PDB entry 6KAV | X-ray diffraction, 1.70 A resolution | chains B and C of the 4 polymer chains in the assembly

[Chain B]
Name: Hemoglobin subunit beta
Organism: Homo sapiens
UniProtKB: P68871 (HBB_HUMAN); residues 1-146 here correspond to UniProt positions 2-147 (UniProt number = residue number + 1)
Chain sequence (146 residues; each row starts with the number of its first residue):
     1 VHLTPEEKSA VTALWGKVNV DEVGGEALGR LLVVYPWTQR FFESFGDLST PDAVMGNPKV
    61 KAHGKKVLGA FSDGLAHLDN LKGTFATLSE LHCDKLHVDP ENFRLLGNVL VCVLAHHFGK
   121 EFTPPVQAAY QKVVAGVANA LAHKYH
Metal / ion sites: heme Fe: His-92 (together with carbon monoxide)
Small-molecule neighbours: carbon monoxide / heme: Leu-28, Leu-31, Thr-38, Phe-41, Phe-42, Phe-45, His-63, Lys-66, Val-67, Ala-70, Phe-71, Phe-85, Leu-88, Leu-91, His-92, Leu-96, Val-98, Asn-102, Phe-103, Leu-106, Val-137, Leu-141
Swiss-Prot annotation at these positions:
  - binding site ((2R)-2,3-bisphosphoglycerate): Val-1, His-2, Lys-82, His-143
  - binding site (heme b): His-63, His-92
  - site: Glu-7, Lys-8 (Microbial infection: Cleavage), Gly-25, Glu-26 (Microbial infection: Cleavage), Gly-29, Arg-30 (Microbial infection: Cleavage), Tyr-35, Pro-36 (Microbial infection: Cleavage), Trp-37, Thr-38 (Microbial infection: Cleavage), Phe-45, Gly-46 (Microbial infection: Cleavage), Asp-52, Ala-53 (Microbial infection: Cleavage), Gly-56, Asn-57 (Microbial infection: Cleavage), Lys-59 (Not glycated), Phe-71, Ser-72 (Microbial infection: Cleavage), Gly-74, Leu-75 (Microbial infection: Cleavage), Lys-82 (Not glycated), Thr-84, Phe-85 (Microbial infection: Cleavage), His-92, Cys-93 (Microbial infection: Cleavage), Lys-95 (Not glycated), Arg-104, Leu-105 (Microbial infection: Cleavage), Leu-110, Val-111 (Microbial infection: Cleavage), Gly-119, Lys-120 (Microbial infection: Cleavage), Phe-122, Thr-123 (Microbial infection: Cleavage), Ala-128, Ala-129 (Microbial infection: Cleavage) and 2 more in UniProt
  - modified residue: Val-1 (N-acetylvaline), Ser-9 (Phosphoserine), Thr-12 (Phosphothreonine), Ser-44 (Phosphoserine), Thr-50 (Phosphothreonine), Lys-59 (N6-acetyllysine), Lys-82 (N6-acetyllysine), Thr-87 (Phosphothreonine), Cys-93 (S-nitrosocysteine), Lys-144 (N6-acetyllysine)
  - glycosylation: Val-1 (N-linked (Glc) (glycation) valine), Lys-8 (N-linked (Glc) (glycation) lysine), Lys-17 (N-linked (Glc) (glycation) lysine), Lys-66 (N-linked (Glc) (glycation) lysine), Lys-120 (N-linked (Glc) (glycation) lysine), Lys-144 (N-linked (Glc) (glycation) lysine)

[Chain C]
Name: Hemoglobin subunit alpha
Organism: Homo sapiens
UniProtKB: P69905 (HBA_HUMAN); residues 1-141 here correspond to UniProt positions 2-142 (UniProt number = residue number + 1)
Chain sequence (141 residues; each row starts with the number of its first residue):
     1 VLSPADKTNV KAAWGKVGAH AGEYGAEALE RMFLSFPTTK TYFPHFDLSH GSAQVKGHGK
    61 KVADALTNAV AHVDDMPNAL SALSDLHAHK LRVDPVNFKL LSHCLLVTLA AHLPAEFTPA
   121 VHASLDKFLA SVSTVLTSKY R
Metal / ion sites: heme Fe: His-87 (together with carbon monoxide)
Small-molecule neighbours: carbon monoxide / heme: Leu-29, Met-32, Thr-39, Tyr-42, Phe-43, Phe-46, His-58, Lys-61, Val-62, Ala-65, Leu-66, Leu-83, Leu-86, His-87, Leu-91, Val-93, Asn-97, Phe-98, Leu-101, Leu-105, Val-132, Leu-136
Swiss-Prot annotation at these positions:
  - binding site (O2): His-58
  - binding site (heme b): His-87
  - site: Thr-8, Asn-9 (Microbial infection: Cleavage), Lys-11 (Not glycated), Ala-13, Trp-14 (Microbial infection: Cleavage), Tyr-24, Gly-25 (Microbial infection: Cleavage), Leu-29, Glu-30 (Microbial infection: Cleavage), His-45, Phe-46 (Microbial infection: Cleavage), Asp-47, Leu-48 (Microbial infection: Cleavage), Ser-52, Ala-53 (Microbial infection: Cleavage), Val-55, Lys-56 (Microbial infection: Cleavage), Lys-56 (Not glycated), Gly-59, Lys-60 (Microbial infection: Cleavage), Lys-60 (Not glycated), Lys-90 (Not glycated), Leu-91, Arg-92 (Microbial infection: Cleavage), Lys-99 (Not glycated), Leu-106, Val-107 (Microbial infection: Cleavage), Thr-108, Leu-109 (Microbial infection: Cleavage), Val-121, His-122 (Microbial infection: Cleavage), Ser-133, Thr-134 (Microbial infection: Cleavage)
  - modified residue: Ser-3 (Phosphoserine), Lys-7 (N6-succinyllysine), Thr-8 (Phosphothreonine), Lys-11 (N6-succinyllysine), Lys-16 (N6-acetyllysine), Tyr-24 (Phosphotyrosine), Ser-35 (Phosphoserine), Lys-40 (N6-succinyllysine), Ser-49 (Phosphoserine), Ser-102 (Phosphoserine), Thr-108 (Phosphothreonine), Ser-124 (Phosphoserine), Ser-131 (Phosphoserine), Thr-134 (Phosphothreonine), Thr-137 (Phosphothreonine), Ser-138 (Phosphoserine)
  - glycosylation (N-linked (Glc) (glycation) lysine): Lys-7, Lys-16, Lys-40, Lys-61

[Interface between chain B and chain C]
Pairs across the interface - 14 pairs, chain B then chain C:
  Pro-36(B) / Arg-92(C)  hydrogen bond (backbone-side chain)
  Trp-37(B) / Arg-92(C)
  Trp-37(B) / Val-93(C)
  Trp-37(B) / Asp-94(C)
  Trp-37(B) / Pro-95(C)
  Gln-39(B) / Arg-92(C)  hydrogen bond
  Arg-40(B) / Thr-41(C)  hydrogen bond (side chain-backbone)
  Arg-40(B) / Tyr-42(C)
  Arg-40(B) / Leu-91(C)
  Arg-40(B) / Arg-92(C)
  His-97(B) / Thr-38(C)
  Asp-99(B) / Asp-94(C)
  Asp-99(B) / Val-96(C)
  Asn-102(B) / Asp-94(C)  hydrogen bond
Interface residues without a listed pair, chain C (10 interface residues in all): Lys-139

[In short]
7 residues of chain B face 10 of chain C across their interface; the contacts include 4 hydrogen bonds. Polar
pairs include Pro-36(B)/Arg-92(C), Gln-39(B)/Arg-92(C) and Arg-40(B)/Thr-41(C). Chain B binds carbon monoxide
/ heme. Chain C binds carbon monoxide / heme.
Here chain B is Hemoglobin subunit beta and chain C is Hemoglobin subunit alpha, both from Homo sapiens. Entry
6KAV (Carbonmonoxy human hemoglobin A in the R2 quaternary structure at 140 K: Light) was determined by X-ray
diffraction, deposited together with 6KA9, 6KAE, 6KAH, 6KAI, 6KAO, 6KAP and 11 further entries.
